Entry 3UZE (X-ray diffraction, 2.04 A resolution); this record covers chains A and C.

# Chain A
Molecule: Variable domains of murine anti-dengue Mab 4E11
Organism: Mus musculus
Notes: fragment: Single chain variable fragment
Sequence (253 residues; each row starts with the number of its first residue):
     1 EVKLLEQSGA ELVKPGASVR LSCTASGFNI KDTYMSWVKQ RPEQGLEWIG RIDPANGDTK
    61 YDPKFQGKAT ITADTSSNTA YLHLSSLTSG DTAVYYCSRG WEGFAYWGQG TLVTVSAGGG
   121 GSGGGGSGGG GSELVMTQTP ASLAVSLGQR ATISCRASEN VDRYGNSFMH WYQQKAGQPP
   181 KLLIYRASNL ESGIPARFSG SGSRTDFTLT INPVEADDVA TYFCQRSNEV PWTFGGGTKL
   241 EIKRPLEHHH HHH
Not modelled in the structure: 1, 118-132, 246-253
Disulfides: Cys23-Cys97, Cys155-Cys224

# Chain C
Molecule: Envelope protein
Organism: Dengue virus 3
Notes: fragment: domain III
UniProt: Q7TGD1 (Q7TGD1_9FLAV); residues 295-395 here correspond to UniProt positions 293-393 (UniProt number = residue number - 2)
Sequence (139 residues; numbered 295 to 433; the number before each row is that of its first residue):
   295 KGMSYAMCLN TFVLKKEVSE TQHGTILIKV EYKGEDAPCK IPFSTEDGQG KAHNGRLITA
   355 NPVVTKKEEP VNIEAEPPFG ESNIVIGIGD KALKINWYRK GPFEDDDDKA GWSHPQFEKG
   415 GGSGGGSGGG SWSHPQFEK
Not modelled in the structure: 295-298, 315-316, 362-364, 398-433
Sequence notes: expression tag (396-433)
Disulfides: Cys302-Cys333
What the authors report for this chain:
  - conformationally variable residues (order/disorder transition): Glu362 to Pro364

# How chain A and chain C interact
Pairs across the interface (40):
  Lys3(A) - Glu325(C)  salt bridge
  Lys31(A) - Lys310(C)  hydrogen bond (backbone-side chain)
  Asp32(A) - Lys309(C)
  Asp32(A) - Lys310(C)
  Thr33(A) - Lys309(C)  hydrogen bond (side chain-backbone)
  Thr33(A) - Lys310(C)
  Tyr34(A) - Lys309(C)
  Tyr34(A) - Lys310(C)
  Tyr34(A) - Glu311(C)  hydrogen bond (side chain-backbone)
  Asp53(A) - Lys310(C)  salt bridge
  Ala55(A) - Lys310(C)
  Arg99(A) - Glu325(C)  salt bridge
  Trp101(A) - Leu308(C)
  Trp101(A) - Lys309(C)
  Trp101(A) - Lys310(C)
  Trp101(A) - Glu311(C)
  Glu102(A) - Val307(C)
  Glu102(A) - Leu308(C)  hydrogen bond (side chain-backbone)
  Ala105(A) - Lys327(C)
  Arg163(A) - Glu311(C)  salt bridge
  Tyr164(A) - Leu308(C)  hydrophobic
  Tyr164(A) - Glu311(C)
  Tyr164(A) - Val312(C)  hydrogen bond (side chain-backbone)
  Tyr164(A) - Lys388(C)
  Tyr164(A) - Ile389(C)  hydrophobic
  Tyr164(A) - Asn390(C)  hydrogen bond (backbone-backbone)
  Tyr164(A) - Trp391(C)  hydrophobic
  Gly165(A) - Asn390(C)
  Asn166(A) - Leu387(C)
  Asn166(A) - Lys388(C)  hydrogen bond (side chain-backbone)
  Tyr185(A) - Thr305(C)
  Tyr185(A) - Val307(C)  hydrophobic
  Tyr185(A) - Lys327(C)
  Arg186(A) - Phe306(C)  hydrogen bond (side chain-backbone)
  Arg186(A) - Val307(C)
  Arg186(A) - Leu387(C)
  Asn189(A) - Lys385(C)
  Glu191(A) - Lys327(C)  salt bridge
  Ser192(A) - Lys327(C)  hydrogen bond (side chain-backbone)
  Ser192(A) - Lys361(C)
Also at the interface, not in a pair above, chain A (21 interface residues in all): Leu182
From the paper, about this interface:
  - interface residues, chain C: Lys310(C), Glu311(C), Glu325(C), Lys327(C), Leu387(C), Trp391(C)

# Overview
The interface between chain A and chain C involves 21 residues on one side and 17 on the other, with 9
hydrogen bonds and 5 salt bridges. Among the polar pairs are Lys3(A)-Glu325(C), Asp53(A)-Lys310(C) and
Arg99(A)-Glu325(C). From the paper: interface residues Lys310(C), Glu311(C) and Glu325(C) among others;
conformational variability at Glu362(C).
Chain A is Variable domains of murine anti-dengue Mab 4E11 (Mus musculus) and chain C is Envelope protein
(Dengue virus 3); the structure, Crystal structure of the dengue virus serotype 3 envelope protein domain III
in complex with the ..., was determined by X-ray diffraction, deposited together with 3UYP, 3UZQ and 3UZV.
